PDB entry 5ZVS | electron microscopy, 3.80 A resolution | chains B and 2 of the 12 polymer chains in the assembly

== Chain B ==
Name: VP3
From: Grass carp reovirus
UniProtKB: Q9E3V8 (Q9E3V8_9REOV); residue numbers follow UniProt; this construct covers 1-1214
Sequence (1214 residues; numbered 1 to 1214; the number before each row is that of its first residue):
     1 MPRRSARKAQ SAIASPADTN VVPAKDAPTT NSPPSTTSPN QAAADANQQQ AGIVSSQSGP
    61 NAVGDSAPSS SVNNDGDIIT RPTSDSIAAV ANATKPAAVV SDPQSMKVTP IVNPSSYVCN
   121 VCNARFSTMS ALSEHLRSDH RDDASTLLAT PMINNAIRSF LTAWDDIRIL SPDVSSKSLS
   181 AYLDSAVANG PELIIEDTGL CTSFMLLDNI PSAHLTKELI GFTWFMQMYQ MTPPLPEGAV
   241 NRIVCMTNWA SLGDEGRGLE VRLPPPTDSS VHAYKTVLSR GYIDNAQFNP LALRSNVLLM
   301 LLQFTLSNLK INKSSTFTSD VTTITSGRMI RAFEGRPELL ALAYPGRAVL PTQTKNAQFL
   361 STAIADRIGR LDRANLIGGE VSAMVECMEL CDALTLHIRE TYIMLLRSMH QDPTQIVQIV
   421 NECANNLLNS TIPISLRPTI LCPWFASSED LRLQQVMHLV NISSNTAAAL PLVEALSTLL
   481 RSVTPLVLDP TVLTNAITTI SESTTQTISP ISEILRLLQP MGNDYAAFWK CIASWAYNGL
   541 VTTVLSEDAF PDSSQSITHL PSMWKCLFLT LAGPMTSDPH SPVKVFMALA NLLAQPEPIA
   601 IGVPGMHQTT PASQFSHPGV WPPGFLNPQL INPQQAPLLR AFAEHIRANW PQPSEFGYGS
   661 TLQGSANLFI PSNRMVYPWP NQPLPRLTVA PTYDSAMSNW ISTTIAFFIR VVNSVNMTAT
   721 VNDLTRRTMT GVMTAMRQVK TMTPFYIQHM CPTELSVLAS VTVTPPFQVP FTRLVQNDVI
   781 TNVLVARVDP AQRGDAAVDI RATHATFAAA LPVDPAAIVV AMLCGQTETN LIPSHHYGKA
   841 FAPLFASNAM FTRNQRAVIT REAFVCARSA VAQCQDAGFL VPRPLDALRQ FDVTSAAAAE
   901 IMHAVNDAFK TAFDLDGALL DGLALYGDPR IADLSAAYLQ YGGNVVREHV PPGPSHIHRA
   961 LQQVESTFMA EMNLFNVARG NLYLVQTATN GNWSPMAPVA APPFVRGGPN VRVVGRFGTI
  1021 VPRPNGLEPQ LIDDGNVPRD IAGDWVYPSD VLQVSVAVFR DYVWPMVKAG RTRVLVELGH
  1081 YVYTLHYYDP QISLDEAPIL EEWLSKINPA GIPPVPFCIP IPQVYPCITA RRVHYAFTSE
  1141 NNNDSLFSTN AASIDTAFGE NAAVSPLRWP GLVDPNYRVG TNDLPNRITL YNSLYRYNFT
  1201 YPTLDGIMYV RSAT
Unresolved in the structure: 1-14, 142-154, 173-183, 502-523
Covalent attachments: covalent link Cys119-His135

== Chain 2 ==
Name: VP2
From: Grass carp reovirus
UniProtKB: Q9E3V9 (Q9E3V9_9REOV); residue numbers follow UniProt; this construct covers 1-1274
Sequence (1274 residues; numbered 1 to 1274; the number before each row is that of its first residue):
     1 MEELFNALPQ PLQQLSLALA GEIPLTDHIF EQAASTWHVQ PRSLTYKLLD HIPFATPVVV
    61 PPSIYHSLDW SKCFAVNQDR VERIPTIDNP DDVYVPNSDI GPLLTSLHTI PDYGFLHPTI
   121 ENDATTLRAE RARCASTFYK IASSQARQVK LDPIRMLGFL LLVQARPRVP SGLVTDQPTR
   181 RDPTLSPALH AIWQVMQYYK VAGVYYAPAL VVPSGAIWWI PPPGKRNVVS VQYLLTDLIS
   241 LAILAHMTDM SPTLELTGVL MYLRAASSHS YAYTLLQMKS VFPALSLRSM YRNKGFGGKA
   301 PAIEWTEPRS KYKFRWTGVT QLHDGLRPRS PSMDVPTLET LAKYELVDIG HTIIRERNAH
   361 PQHNHDSVRF VRDVMALTSG MYLVRQPTMS VLREYSQVPD IKDPIPPSAW TGPIGNVRYL
   421 LPSVQGPARH LYDTWRAAAR QIAQDPQWHD PLNQAIMRAQ YVTARGGSSA SLKFALKVTG
   481 IVLPEYDDSK VKKSSKIYQA AQIARIAFML LIAAIHAEVT MGIRNQVQRR ARSIMPLNVI
   541 QQAISAPHTL VANYINKHMN LSTTSGSVVT DKVIPLILYA STPPNTVVNV DIKACDASIT
   601 YNYFLSVICG AMHEGFEVGN ADAAFMGVPS TIVSDRRSPV APYSRPISGL QTMVQHLADL
   661 YAAGFRYSVS DAFSSGNKFS FPTSTFPSGS TATSTEHTAN NSTMMEYFLN VHAPSHVKSA
   721 SLKRILTDMT IQRNYVCQGD DGILLLPHEA ASKISADDMN ELLTCLRDYG QLFGWNYDID
   781 WSDTAEYLKL YALMGCRIPN TSRHPPVGKE YAAPQTDEIW PSLIDIVIGH HLNGVTDVLN
   841 WREWLRFSWA FACYSSRGGY TNPRGQSFSA QYPWWTFVYL GIPPILLPGQ TPFIHSCYMP
   901 PGDQGMFSIL NGWRDWLISH ASTTLPPLRH NHPVWGLSDV PSLLSQFGVY AGYHAAQHYR
   961 RPKPAPETAS SDSINQITSD LTEYLFYDSA LKARVMKGRY NWERLSSSLS LNVGSRVPSL
  1021 FDVPGKWVAA GRDAEKPPPS SVEDMFTSLN RCIRRPTHSF SRLLELYLRV HVALGESIPL
  1081 AIDPDVPQVA GADPANDDHW FKYTCLGDIP SATRNYFGES LFVGRVVSGL DVEAVDATLL
  1141 RLKILGAPPE AFIAVLNGIG MSDSEAHQIA GRISLANAQL VQIARVVHLS IPSSWMTLNT
  1201 GPYIHHHAYD FKPGITQPSA KSRDKSIWMS PILKLLCTSY AMTVAGPVRT SIVTEIDGSA
  1261 AALSGNLRVW MRDV
Unresolved in the structure: 1-2, 526-537, 560-567, 688-693, 1274
Covalent attachments: covalent link Lys496-Tyr498
What the authors report for this chain:
  - conformationally variable residues (order/disorder transition): Asp488 to Lys492, Asn560 to Ser567, Ser688 to Thr693, Lys963 to Ser979

== How chain B and chain 2 interact ==
Residue-residue contacts (7):
  Thr494(B) with Pro422(2); Ser423(2); Gln425(2)
  Thr498(B) with Pro422(2); Gln425(2), hydrogen bond
  Ser501(B) with Asp433(2), hydrogen bond
  Asp548(B) with Lys723(2), salt bridge
Interface residues without a listed pair, chain B (5 interface residues in all): Asn495
Interface residues without a listed pair, chain 2 (6 interface residues in all): Ala720

== Overview ==
5 residues of chain B and 6 residues of chain 2 are in contact; the contacts include 2 hydrogen bonds and 1
salt bridge. Among the polar pairs are Asp548(B)-Lys723(2), Thr498(B)-Gln425(2) and Ser501(B)-Asp433(2). From
the paper: conformational variability at Asp488(2), Asn560(2) and Ser688(2) among others.
Here chain B is VP3 and chain 2 is VP2, both from Grass carp reovirus. Entry 5ZVS (Structure of RNA polymerase
complex and genome within a dsRNA virus provides insights into the mechanisms ...) was determined by electron
microscopy, deposited together with 5ZVT.
